3Q9Q - chain A; structure by X-ray diffraction, 2.20 A resolution.

# Chain A
Molecule: Heat shock protein beta-1
From: Homo sapiens
Reference sequence: P04792 (HSPB1_HUMAN); residue numbers follow UniProt; this construct covers 90-171
Sequence (85 residues; each row starts with the number of its first residue):
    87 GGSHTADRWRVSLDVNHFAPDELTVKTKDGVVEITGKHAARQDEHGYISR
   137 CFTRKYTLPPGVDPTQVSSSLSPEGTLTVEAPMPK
Disordered / not traced: 87-88, 128-132, 171
Differences from the reference sequence: expression tag (87-89); engineered mutation Ala-125 (Glu in P04792), Ala-126 (Glu in P04792)
Swiss-Prot annotation at these positions:
  - modified residue: Ser-98 (Phosphoserine), Lys-123 (N6-acetyllysine)
  - natural variant: Leu-99 (L99M: In HMND3), Arg-127 (R127W: In HMND3), Gln-128 (Q128R: In HMND3; uncertain significance), Ser-135 (S135F: In CMT2F and HMND3), Arg-136 (R136L: In CMT2F and HMND3; R136W: In CMT2F), Arg-140 (R140G: In HMND3), Lys-141 (K141Q: In HMND3), Thr-151 (T151I: In HMND3), Ser-156 (S156Y: No effect on oligomerization), Thr-164 (T164A: In CMT2F)

# Overview
Chain A is Heat shock protein beta-1 (Homo sapiens); the structure, HspB1 fragment second crystal form, was
determined by X-ray diffraction (same publication as 3Q9P).
